Entry 6CQL (X-ray diffraction, 2.40 A resolution); this record covers chains A and B of the 5 polymer chains in the assembly.

[Chain A]
Molecule: HLA class II histocompatibility antigen, DR alpha chain
Source organism: Homo sapiens
UniProt: P01903 (DRA_HUMAN); residues 1-182 here correspond to UniProt positions 26-207 (UniProt number = residue number + 25)
Sequence (182 residues; numbered 1 to 182; the number before each row is that of its first residue):
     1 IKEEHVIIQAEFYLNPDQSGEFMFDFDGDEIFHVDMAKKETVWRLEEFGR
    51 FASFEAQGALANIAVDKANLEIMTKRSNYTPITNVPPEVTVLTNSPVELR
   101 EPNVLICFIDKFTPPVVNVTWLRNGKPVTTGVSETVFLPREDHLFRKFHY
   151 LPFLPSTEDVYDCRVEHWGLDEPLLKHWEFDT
Disordered / not traced: 1-3, 182
Differences from the reference sequence: conflict Thr182 (Ala207 in P01903)
UniProt features mapped onto this chain:
  - region: Glu179 to Asp181 (Connecting peptide)
  - site: Gln9 (Self- and pathogen-derived peptide antigen), Gly49 (Self-peptide antigen), Phe51 (Self- and pathogen-derived peptide antigen), Ala52 (Self-peptide antigen), Ser53 (Self- and pathogen-derived peptide antigen), Glu55 (Pathogen-derived peptide antigen), Asn62 (Self- and pathogen-derived peptide antigen), Asn69 (Pathogen-derived peptide antigen), Arg76 (Self- and pathogen-derived peptide antigen)
  - glycosylation (N-linked (GlcNAc...) asparagine): Asn78, Asn118
Cystine bridges: Cys107-Cys163
Covalently attached groups: N-acetylglucosamine (NAG) linked to Asn78, Asn118

[Chain B]
Molecule: HLA class II histocompatibility antigen, DRB1-11 beta chain
Source organism: Homo sapiens
UniProt: P20039 (2B1B_HUMAN); residues 1-190 here correspond to UniProt positions 30-219 (UniProt number = residue number + 29)
Sequence (190 residues; numbered 1 to 190; the number before each row is that of its first residue):
     1 GDTRPRFLEYSTSECHFFNGTERVRFLDRYFYNQEEYVRFDSDVGEFRAV
    51 TELGRPDEEYWNSQKDFLEDRRAAVDTYCRHNYGVGESFTVQRRVHPKVT
   101 VYPSKTQPLQHHNLLVCSVSGFYPGSIEVRWFRNGQEEKTGVVSTGLIHN
   151 GDWTFQTLVMLETVPRSGEVYTCQVEHPSVTSPLTVEWRA
Cystine bridges: Cys15-Cys79, Cys117-Cys173

[Chain A / chain B interface]
Contacting residue pairs - 111 pairs, chain A then chain B:
  Glu4(A) - Phe17(B)
  Glu4(A) - Phe18(B)
  His5(A) - Cys15(B)
  His5(A) - His16(B)
  His5(A) - Phe17(B)  hydrogen bond (backbone-backbone)
  His5(A) - Tyr83(B)
  His5(A) - Val91(B)
  Val6(A) - Cys15(B)
  Val6(A) - His16(B)
  Ile7(A) - Ser13(B)
  Ile7(A) - Glu14(B)
  Ile7(A) - Cys15(B)  hydrogen bond (backbone-backbone)
  Ile7(A) - Phe17(B)  hydrophobic
  Ile7(A) - Tyr83(B)  hydrophobic
  Ile8(A) - Ser13(B)
  Ile8(A) - Glu14(B)
  Gln9(A) - Ser11(B)
  Gln9(A) - Thr12(B)
  Gln9(A) - Ser13(B)  hydrogen bond (backbone-backbone)
  Gln9(A) - Tyr78(B)  hydrogen bond
  Ala10(A) - Tyr10(B)
  Ala10(A) - Ser11(B)
  Glu11(A) - Tyr10(B)
  Glu11(A) - Ser11(B)  hydrogen bond (backbone-backbone)
  Phe12(A) - Leu8(B)  hydrophobic
  Phe12(A) - Glu9(B)
  Phe12(A) - Tyr10(B)  hydrophobic
  Tyr13(A) - Leu8(B)
  Tyr13(A) - Glu9(B)  hydrogen bond (backbone-backbone)
  Leu14(A) - Phe7(B)
  Leu14(A) - Leu8(B)  hydrophobic
  Asn15(A) - Arg6(B)
  Asn15(A) - Phe7(B)  hydrogen bond (backbone-backbone)
  Pro16(A) - Arg4(B)
  Pro16(A) - Pro5(B)
  Pro16(A) - Arg6(B)
  Asp17(A) - Arg6(B)  salt bridge
  Phe24(A) - Asn82(B)
  Phe26(A) - Thr90(B)
  Phe26(A) - Val91(B)  hydrophobic
  Phe26(A) - Tyr123(B)
  Phe26(A) - Trp153(B)  hydrophobic
  Asp27(A) - His149(B)  hydrogen bond (backbone-side chain)
  Asp29(A) - Tyr123(B)
  Asp29(A) - His149(B)  salt bridge
  Asp29(A) - Gly151(B)
  Asp29(A) - Asp152(B)
  Asp29(A) - Trp153(B)  hydrogen bond (side chain-backbone)
  Glu30(A) - Trp153(B)  hydrogen bond (backbone-side chain)
  Arg44(A) - Gly151(B)  hydrogen bond (side chain-backbone)
  Arg44(A) - Asp152(B)
  Arg44(A) - Trp153(B)
  Leu45(A) - Arg93(B)
  Phe48(A) - Phe89(B)  hydrophobic
  Phe48(A) - Trp153(B)
  Phe51(A) - Ser88(B)
  Phe51(A) - Phe89(B)  hydrophobic
  Ala52(A) - Val85(B)  hydrophobic
  Ala52(A) - Phe89(B)  hydrophobic
  Asp66(A) - Glu9(B)
  Leu70(A) - Phe7(B)
  Leu70(A) - Leu8(B)
  Leu70(A) - Glu9(B)
  Met73(A) - Glu9(B)
  Met73(A) - Tyr32(B)  hydrophobic
  Met73(A) - Tyr37(B)
  Met73(A) - Asp57(B)
  Thr74(A) - Phe7(B)
  Thr74(A) - Tyr32(B)
  Arg76(A) - Leu53(B)  hydrogen bond (side chain-backbone)
  Arg76(A) - Pro56(B)
  Arg76(A) - Asp57(B)  salt bridge
  Ser77(A) - Tyr32(B)  hydrogen bond
  Ser77(A) - Leu53(B)
  Tyr79(A) - Phe7(B)
  Thr80(A) - Phe7(B)
  Thr80(A) - Tyr32(B)  hydrogen bond (backbone-side chain)
  Thr80(A) - Asn33(B)  hydrogen bond (backbone-side chain)
  Pro81(A) - Pro5(B)  hydrophobic
  Pro81(A) - Arg6(B)
  Pro81(A) - Phe7(B)  hydrophobic
  Pro81(A) - Asn33(B)
  Ile82(A) - Arg6(B)  hydrogen bond (backbone-backbone)
  Ile82(A) - Leu8(B)  hydrophobic
  Ile82(A) - Asn33(B)
  Thr83(A) - Gln34(B)  hydrogen bond (backbone-side chain)
  Val85(A) - Gln34(B)
  Leu92(A) - Ile148(B)  hydrophobic
  Leu92(A) - Gln156(B)
  Thr93(A) - Gln156(B)
  Asn94(A) - Ser120(B)
  Asn94(A) - Asp152(B)
  Asn94(A) - Gln156(B)
  Pro96(A) - Ser118(B)
  Ile106(A) - Asn150(B)
  Thr113(A) - Gln34(B)
  Pro115(A) - Leu8(B)
  Thr135(A) - Gly151(B)
  Pro139(A) - Tyr10(B)
  His143(A) - Arg29(B)  hydrogen bond
  His143(A) - Phe31(B)
  Phe145(A) - Tyr10(B)  hydrophobic
  Arg146(A) - His149(B)
  Phe148(A) - His149(B)
  Phe148(A) - Asn150(B)
  Phe148(A) - Gly151(B)
  Tyr150(A) - Asn150(B)  hydrogen bond (side chain-backbone)
  Tyr150(A) - Gly151(B)  hydrogen bond (side chain-backbone)
  Tyr150(A) - Asp152(B)
  Trp168(A) - Asp2(B)  hydrogen bond (side chain-backbone)
  Trp168(A) - Arg6(B)
Other interface residues (no listed pair), chain A (57 interface residues in all): Gly28, Ile31, Asn69, Ser95, Pro114, Leu144
Other interface residues (no listed pair), chain B (47 interface residues in all): Gly54, Thr100, Tyr102

[In short]
57 residues of chain A face 47 of chain B across their interface, with 21 hydrogen bonds and 3 salt bridges.
Polar contacts include Asp17(A)-Arg6(B), Asp29(A)-His149(B) and Arg76(A)-Asp57(B).
Here chain A is HLA class II histocompatibility antigen, DR alpha chain and chain B is HLA class II
histocompatibility antigen, DRB1-11 beta chain, both from Homo sapiens. Entry 6CQL (Crystal structure of F24
TCR -DR11-RQ13 peptide complex) was determined by X-ray diffraction, deposited together with 6CPH, 6CPL, 6CPN,
6CPO, 6CQJ, 6CQN, 6CQQ and 6CQR.
